Entry 9IHF (electron microscopy, 3.16 A resolution); this record covers chains D and J of the 16 polymer chains in the assembly.

# Chain D
Name: Histone H2B 1.1
Source organism: Xenopus laevis
Reference sequence: P02281 (H2B11_XENLA); residues 26-121 here correspond to UniProt positions 30-125 (UniProt number = residue number + 4)
Amino-acid sequence (96 residues; numbered 26 to 121; the number before each row is that of its first residue):
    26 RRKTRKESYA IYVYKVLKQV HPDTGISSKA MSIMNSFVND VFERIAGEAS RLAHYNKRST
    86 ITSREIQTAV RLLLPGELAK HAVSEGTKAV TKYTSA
Not modelled in the structure: 26-27
Differences from the reference sequence: conflict Thr29 (Ser33 in P02281)

# Chain J
Molecule: Widom-601 DNA
Sequence (147 nucleotides; numbered -73 to 73; the number before each row is that of its first residue; numbers below 1 keep their minus sign (DA-73 is residue -73)):
   -73 ATCGAGAATC CCGGTGCCGA GGCCGCTCAA TTGGTCGTAG ACAGCTCTAG CACCGCTTAA
   -13 ACGCACGTAC GCGCTGTCCC CCGCGTTTTA ACCGCCAAGG GGATTACTCC CTAGTCTCCA
    47 GGCACGTGTC AGATATATAC ATCCGAT
Not modelled in the structure: -73 to -61, 73

# Chain D / chain J interface
Residue-residue contacts (10):
  Lys28(D) - DA50(J)  phosphate contact
  Lys28(D) - DC51(J)  phosphate contact
  Arg30(D) - DG48(J)  base contact
  Arg30(D) - DC49(J)  phosphate contact
  Lys31(D) - DC49(J)  sugar contact
  Lys31(D) - DA50(J)  phosphate contact
  Glu32(D) - DC49(J)  phosphate contact
  Ser33(D) - DC49(J)  phosphate contact
  Ile36(D) - DG48(J)  phosphate contact
  Tyr37(D) - DG48(J)  hydrogen bond to the phosphate
Also at the interface, not in a pair above, chain D (9 interface residues in all): Thr29, Lys40
Also at the interface, not in a pair above, chain J (5 interface residues in all): DG47

# Overview
Chain D and chain J form an interface of 9 and 5 residues respectively, with 1 hydrogen bond. The
hydrogen-bonded pair is Tyr37(D)-DG48(J).
Chain D is Histone H2B 1.1 (Xenopus laevis) and chain J is Widom-601 DNA; the structure, Nucleosome core
particle bound by one monomer and one dimer of of DTT-reduced native myeloperoxidase, was determined by
electron microscopy (same publication as 9GEN, 9GEO, 9GEP, 9GEQ, 9GER, 9IHD and 9IHE).
